8BX8 - chains F and G of the 18 polymer chains in the assembly; structure by electron microscopy, 30.30 A resolution (very low resolution: no residue pairs are listed; an interface is given only as per-side residue counts).

[Chain F]
Molecule: Dynein light chain roadblock-type 2 protein
From: Tetrahymena thermophila
Reference sequence: I7MHB1 (I7MHB1_TETTS); numbering as in UniProt (aligned over 1-133)
Sequence (133 residues; row label = number of the first residue in the row):
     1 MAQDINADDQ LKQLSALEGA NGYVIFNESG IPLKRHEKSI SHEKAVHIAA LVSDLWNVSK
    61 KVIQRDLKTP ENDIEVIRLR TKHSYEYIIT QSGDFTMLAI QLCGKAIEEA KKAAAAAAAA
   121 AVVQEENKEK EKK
Unresolved in the structure: 1-5

[Chain G]
Molecule: Dynein light chain roadblock-type 2 protein
From: Tetrahymena thermophila
Reference sequence: Q22MV2 (Q22MV2_TETTS); residue numbers follow UniProt; this construct covers 1-159
Sequence (159 residues; numbered 1 to 159; the number before each row is that of its first residue):
     1 MIYKTSKEIQ KSDQRIIQQR VENSIINNQI YQKSLKRKTS KRKVRHQANK KNFQKEMSEV
    61 EDTLNRIKTH KTVLGYLIVN SEGGVVRGAF KDEEESKNIA NSIPLLTKKA RSVVRDLDPT
   121 NDLVFLRIQT KLNEIMVAPD DEFSLIVIQT KGEKRDEND
Unresolved in the structure: 1, 153-159

[How chain F and chain G interact]
At this resolution (30 A) residue pairs are not listed: 29 residues of chain F and 26 of chain G lie at the interface.

[Overview]
The interface between chain F and chain G involves 29 residues on one side and 26 on the other.
Here chain F is Dynein light chain roadblock-type 2 protein and chain G is Dynein light chain roadblock-type 2
protein, both from Tetrahymena thermophila. Entry 8BX8 (In situ outer dynein arm from Chlamydomonas
reinhardtii in the post-power stroke state) was determined by electron microscopy, deposited together with
8BWY.
